PDB entry 2XRO | X-ray diffraction, 3.40 A resolution | chains A and B of the 6 polymer chains in the assembly

== Chain A (and B) ==
Protein: Hth-type transcriptional regulator ttgv
Source organism: Pseudomonas putida
Notes: chain B of this document is another copy of the same molecule, construct and numbering; everything in this record applies to it too
UniProtKB: Q93PU6 (TTGV_PSEPU); residues 14-253 here = UniProt positions 14-253
Sequence (241 residues; row label = number of the first residue in the row):
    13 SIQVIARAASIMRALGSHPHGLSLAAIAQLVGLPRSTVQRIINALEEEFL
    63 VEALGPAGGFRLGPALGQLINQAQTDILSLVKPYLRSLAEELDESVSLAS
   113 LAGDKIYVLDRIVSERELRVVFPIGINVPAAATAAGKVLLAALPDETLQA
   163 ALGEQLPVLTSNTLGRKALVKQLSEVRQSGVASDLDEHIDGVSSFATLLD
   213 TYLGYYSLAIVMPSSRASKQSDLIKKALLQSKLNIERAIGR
Disordered / not traced: 13-14 (chain B: 13)
Sequence notes: expression tag (13); engineered mutation Ser-109 (Cys in Q93PU6), Ser-205 (Cys in Q93PU6)
Reported in the primary citation:
  - self-association interface (contacts with another copy of this molecule): Ile-17, Ala-21, Met-24, Ile-53, Leu-57, Leu-78, Leu-81, Phe-134 to Ile-136
  - conformationally variable residues (helix shift): Leu-81 to Ala-85, Gln-86
  - binding site for Ttgv operator DNA: Arg-19, Ser-35, Arg-47, Ser-48, Thr-49, Gln-51, Arg-52
  - mutagenesis - R47A, T49A, R52A: decreased binding to Ttgv operator DNA (citing earlier work)
  - mutagenesis - S35A: decreased binding to Ttgv operator DNA

== Chain A / chain B interface ==
Pairs across the interface - 44 pairs, chain A then chain B:
  Val-16(A) with Val-16(B), hydrophobic
  Ile-17(A) with Ile-53(B), hydrophobic; Ala-56(B), hydrophobic
  Ala-18(A) with Glu-60(B)
  Ala-20(A) with Ile-17(B), hydrophobic
  Ala-21(A) with Glu-60(B)
  Arg-25(A) with Glu-60(B), salt bridge
  Gly-28(A) with Asn-83(B)
  Pro-31(A) with Gln-84(B)
  His-32(A) with Gln-84(B)
  Ala-56(A) with Ile-14(B), hydrophobic; Ile-17(B)
  Glu-60(A) with Ala-18(B); Ala-21(B); Arg-25(B), salt bridge
  Phe-61(A) with Arg-249(B); Ala-250(B), hydrophobic
  Leu-74(A) with Leu-81(B); Gln-86(B), hydrogen bond (backbone-side chain)
  Gly-75(A) with Gln-86(B)
  Pro-76(A) with Tyr-214(B); Ala-250(B)
  Leu-78(A) with Leu-78(B), hydrophobic; Leu-81(B), hydrophobic; Ile-82(B)
  Gly-79(A) with Ile-82(B); Tyr-214(B)
  Gln-80(A) with Tyr-214(B); Gly-252(B), hydrogen bond (side chain-backbone); Arg-253(B)
  Leu-81(A) with Leu-74(B); Leu-78(B)
  Ile-82(A) with Ile-82(B), hydrophobic
  Asn-83(A) with Tyr-214(B)
  Gln-84(A) with Gly-28(B); Pro-31(B)
  Ala-85(A) with Pro-31(B); Leu-74(B), hydrophobic
  Thr-87(A) with Pro-31(B)
  Asp-88(A) with His-32(B), salt bridge
  Tyr-119(A) with Gly-79(B)
  Arg-123(A) with Asp-88(B), salt bridge
  Ile-136(A) with Ile-82(B); Thr-87(B)
Interface residues without a listed pair, chain A (37 interface residues in all): Gln-15, Met-24, Arg-52, Ile-53, Leu-57, Arg-73, Glu-127, Pro-135, Asn-139
Interface residues without a listed pair, chain B (36 interface residues in all): Ala-20, Met-24, Ser-29, Leu-57, Ala-85, Ser-91, Leu-92, Tyr-119, Leu-215

== Overview ==
Chain A and chain B form an interface of 37 and 36 residues respectively, with 2 hydrogen bonds and 4 salt
bridges. Polar contacts include Arg-25(A)/Glu-60(B), Asp-88(A)/His-32(B) and Arg-123(A)/Asp-88(B). The paper
reports a binding site for Ttgv operator DNA at Arg-19(A), Ser-35(A) and Arg-47(A) among others; R47A, T49A
and R52A of chain A, among others, reduce binding to Ttgv operator DNA.
Both chains are Hth-type transcriptional regulator ttgv (Pseudomonas putida). Entry 2XRO (Crystal structure of
TtgV in complex with its DNA operator) was determined by X-ray diffraction, deposited together with 2XRN.
